PDB entry 9NIT | X-ray diffraction, 1.72 A resolution | chain A

# Chain A
Name: histidine kinase
Source organism: Vibrio cholerae
Notes: EC 2.7.13.3; fragment: residues 44-260 (46-262 Uniprot numbering)
UniProt: Q9KR16 (Q9KR16_VIBCH); residues 44-260 here correspond to UniProt positions 46-262 (UniProt number = residue number + 2)
Sequence (217 residues; numbered 44 to 260; the number before each row is that of its first residue):
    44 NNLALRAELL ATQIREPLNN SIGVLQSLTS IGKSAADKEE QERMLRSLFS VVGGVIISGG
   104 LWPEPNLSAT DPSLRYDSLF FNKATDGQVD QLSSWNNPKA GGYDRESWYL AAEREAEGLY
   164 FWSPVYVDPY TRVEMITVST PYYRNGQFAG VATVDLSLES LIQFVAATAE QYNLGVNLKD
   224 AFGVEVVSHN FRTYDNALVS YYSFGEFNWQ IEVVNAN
Unresolved in the structure: 128-130
Residues lining bound ligands: (2S)-2-aminopropan-1-ol (2A1): Gly102, Trp105, Phe123, Trp138, Trp151, Tyr169, Asp171, Met178, Thr180, Thr196, Asp198
From the paper describing this entry:
  - binding site for (2S)-2-aminopropan-1-ol: Trp138, Tyr169, Asp171, Thr196, Asp198
  - conformationally variable residues: Trp138
  - mutagenesis - D198N: abolished binding to (2S)-2-aminopropan-1-ol
  - mutagenesis - D198N: abolished signaling in response to ethanolamine
  - mutagenesis - W151A, D171A: decreased signaling in response to ethanolamine
  - mutagenesis - Y169A, T196A: unchanged signaling in response to exogenously added ethanolamine

# In short
Chain A binds (2S)-2-aminopropan-1-ol. From the paper: a binding site for (2S)-2-aminopropan-1-ol at Trp138,
Tyr169 and Asp171 among others; W151A and D171A reduce signaling in response to ethanolamine; 5 substitutions
were tested in all.
Chain A is histidine kinase (Vibrio cholerae); the structure, Crystal structure of Vibrio cholerae CqsR bound
to L-alaninol, was determined by X-ray diffraction, deposited together with 9NIA and 9NJ8.
